PDB entry 1CD9 | X-ray diffraction, 2.80 A resolution | chains B and C of the 4 polymer chains in the assembly

== Chain B ==
Molecule: Protein (G-csf receptor)
From: Mus musculus
Notes: fragment: crh region (bn domain:d1-108, bc domain:d109-215)
Reference sequence: P40223 (CSF3R_MOUSE); residues 1-215 here correspond to UniProt positions 120-334 (UniProt number = residue number + 119)
Chain sequence (215 residues; row label = number of the first residue in the row):
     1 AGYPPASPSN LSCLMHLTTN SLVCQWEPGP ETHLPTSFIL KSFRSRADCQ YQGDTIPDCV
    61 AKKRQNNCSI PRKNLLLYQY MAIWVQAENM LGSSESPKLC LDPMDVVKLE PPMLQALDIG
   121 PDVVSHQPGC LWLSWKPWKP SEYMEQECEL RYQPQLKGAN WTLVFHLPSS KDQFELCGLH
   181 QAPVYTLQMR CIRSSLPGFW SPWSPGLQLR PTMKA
Disordered / not traced: 120-126, 214-215
Disulfides: Cys13-Cys24, Cys49-Cys100, Cys59-Cys68, Cys130-Cys177, Cys148-Cys191
Covalently attached groups: N-acetylglucosamine (NAG) linked to Asn10
Swiss-Prot annotation at these positions:
  - motif: Trp200 to Ser204 (WSXWS motif)
  - glycosylation (N-linked (GlcNAc...) asparagine): Asn10, Asn67, Asn160

== Chain C ==
Molecule: Protein (granulocyte colony-stimulating factor)
From: Homo sapiens
Reference sequence: P09919 (CSF3_HUMAN); residues 2-175 here correspond to UniProt positions 13-186 (UniProt number = residue number + 11)
Chain sequence (175 residues; numbered 1 to 175; the number before each row is that of its first residue):
     1 MTPLGPASSL PQSFLLKCLE QVRKIQGDGA ALQEKLCATY KLCHPEELVL LGHSLGIPWA
    61 PLSSCPSQAL QLAGCLSQLH SGLFLYQGLL QALEGISPEL GPTLDTLQLD VADFATTIWQ
   121 QMEELGMAPA LQPTQGAMPA FASAFQRRAG GVLVASHLQS FLEVSYRVLR HLAQP
Disordered / not traced: 1-6
Sequence notes: cloning artifact (1)
Disulfides: Cys37-Cys43, Cys65-Cys75

== Interface between chain B and chain C ==
Residue-residue contacts (12):
  Asn160(B) - Gly126(C)
  Val164(B) - Ser8(C)
  Phe165(B) - Ala7(C)
  Phe165(B) - Ser8(C)  hydrogen bond (backbone-backbone)
  Phe165(B) - Ser9(C)
  Phe165(B) - Leu10(C)
  Phe165(B) - Pro11(C)
  His166(B) - Ala7(C)  hydrogen bond (backbone-backbone)
  His166(B) - Leu10(C)
  His166(B) - Pro11(C)
  His166(B) - Gln12(C)  hydrogen bond (side chain-backbone)
  Leu167(B) - Ala7(C)  hydrophobic
Other interface residues (no listed pair), chain B (6 interface residues in all): Leu163
Other interface residues (no listed pair), chain C (8 interface residues in all): Leu125

== Summary ==
Chain B and chain C form an interface of 6 and 8 residues respectively, with 3 hydrogen bonds. Polar contacts
include His166(B)-Gln12(C), Phe165(B)-Ser8(C) and His166(B)-Ala7(C). Covalently linked N-acetylglucosamine: at
Asn10(B).
Here chain B is Protein (G-csf receptor) (Mus musculus) and chain C is Protein (granulocyte colony-stimulating
factor) (Homo sapiens). Entry 1CD9 (2:2 complex of G-csf with its receptor) was determined by X-ray
diffraction together with 1PGR from the same study.
